PDB entry 1ZHA | X-ray diffraction, 1.74 A resolution | chains A and B

Chain A:
Protein: 2-dehydro-3-deoxyphosphooctonate aldolase
Organism: Aquifex aeolicus
Notes: EC 2.5.1.55
UniProtKB: O66496 (KDSA_AQUAE); residues 1001-1267 here correspond to UniProt positions 1-267 (UniProt number = residue number - 1000)
Sequence (267 residues; row label = number of the first residue in the row):
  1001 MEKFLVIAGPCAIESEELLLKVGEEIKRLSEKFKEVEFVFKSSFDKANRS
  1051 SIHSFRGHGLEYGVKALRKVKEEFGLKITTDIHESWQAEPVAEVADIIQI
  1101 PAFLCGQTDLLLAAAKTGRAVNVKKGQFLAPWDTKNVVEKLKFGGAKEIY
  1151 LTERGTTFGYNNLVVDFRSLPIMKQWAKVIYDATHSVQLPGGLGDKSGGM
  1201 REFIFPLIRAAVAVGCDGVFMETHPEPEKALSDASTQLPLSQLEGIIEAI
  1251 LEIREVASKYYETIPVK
Unresolved in the structure: 1001, 1192-1198, 1265-1267
Sequence notes: engineered mutation Gly-1106 (Arg106 in O66496)

Chain B:
Protein: 2-dehydro-3-deoxyphosphooctonate aldolase
Organism: Aquifex aeolicus
Notes: EC 2.5.1.55
UniProtKB: O66496 (KDSA_AQUAE); residues 2001-2267 here correspond to UniProt positions 1-267 (UniProt number = residue number - 2000)
Sequence (267 residues; each row starts with the number of its first residue):
  2001 MEKFLVIAGPCAIESEELLLKVGEEIKRLSEKFKEVEFVFKSSFDKANRS
  2051 SIHSFRGHGLEYGVKALRKVKEEFGLKITTDIHESWQAEPVAEVADIIQI
  2101 PAFLCGQTDLLLAAAKTGRAVNVKKGQFLAPWDTKNVVEKLKFGGAKEIY
  2151 LTERGTTFGYNNLVVDFRSLPIMKQWAKVIYDATHSVQLPGGLGDKSGGM
  2201 REFIFPLIRAAVAVGCDGVFMETHPEPEKALSDASTQLPLSQLEGIIEAI
  2251 LEIREVASKYYETIPVK
Unresolved in the structure: 2001-2002, 2192-2198, 2265-2267
Sequence notes: engineered mutation Gly-2106 (Arg106 in O66496)

Interface between chain A and chain B:
Residue-residue contacts - 55 pairs, chain A then chain B:
  Ala-1047(A) / Gly-2106(B)
  Ala-1047(A) / Gln-2107(B)
  Ala-1047(A) / Thr-2108(B)  hydrogen bond (backbone-backbone)
  Asn-1048(A) / Gly-2106(B)
  Asn-1048(A) / Gln-2107(B)
  Arg-1049(A) / Lys-2140(B)  hydrogen bond (backbone-side chain)
  Ser-1050(A) / Asn-2136(B)
  Ser-1050(A) / Lys-2140(B)
  Ile-1052(A) / Thr-2108(B)
  Ile-1052(A) / Lys-2140(B)
  Ile-1052(A) / Phe-2143(B)  hydrophobic
  His-1053(A) / Glu-2139(B)  salt bridge
  Arg-1056(A) / Thr-2108(B)
  Arg-1056(A) / Asp-2109(B)  salt bridge
  Glu-1084(A) / Glu-2084(B)
  Glu-1084(A) / Ser-2085(B)  hydrogen bond
  Ser-1085(A) / Glu-2084(B)  hydrogen bond (backbone-side chain)
  Phe-1103(A) / Phe-2103(B)
  Phe-1103(A) / Phe-2128(B)  hydrophobic
  Leu-1104(A) / Leu-2104(B)  hydrophobic
  Leu-1104(A) / Gln-2107(B)
  Gly-1106(A) / Ala-2047(B)
  Gly-1106(A) / Asn-2048(B)
  Gln-1107(A) / Ala-2047(B)
  Gln-1107(A) / Asn-2048(B)
  Gln-1107(A) / Leu-2104(B)
  Thr-1108(A) / Ala-2047(B)  hydrogen bond (backbone-backbone)
  Thr-1108(A) / Ile-2052(B)
  Thr-1108(A) / Arg-2056(B)
  Asp-1109(A) / Arg-2056(B)  salt bridge
  Phe-1128(A) / Phe-2103(B)  hydrophobic
  Phe-1128(A) / Phe-2128(B)  hydrophobic
  Phe-1128(A) / Thr-2157(B)
  Ala-1130(A) / Tyr-2160(B)  hydrophobic
  Ala-1130(A) / Asn-2161(B)
  Pro-1131(A) / Tyr-2160(B)
  Trp-1132(A) / Tyr-2160(B)  hydrophobic
  Trp-1132(A) / Asn-2161(B)
  Asp-1133(A) / Asn-2161(B)
  Asp-1133(A) / Gly-2191(B)
  Asn-1136(A) / Ser-2050(B)
  Glu-1139(A) / His-2053(B)
  Lys-1140(A) / Arg-2049(B)  hydrogen bond (side chain-backbone)
  Lys-1140(A) / Ser-2050(B)
  Lys-1140(A) / Ile-2052(B)
  Phe-1143(A) / Ile-2052(B)  hydrophobic
  Thr-1157(A) / Phe-2128(B)
  Tyr-1160(A) / Ala-2130(B)  hydrophobic
  Tyr-1160(A) / Pro-2131(B)
  Tyr-1160(A) / Trp-2132(B)  hydrophobic
  Tyr-1160(A) / Asp-2166(B)  hydrogen bond
  Asn-1161(A) / Trp-2132(B)
  Asn-1161(A) / Asp-2133(B)
  Asp-1166(A) / Tyr-2160(B)  hydrogen bond
  Gly-1191(A) / Asp-2133(B)
Also at the interface, not in a pair above, chain A (35 interface residues in all): Ser-1051, Leu-1112, Leu-1129, Thr-1156, Arg-1168, Pro-1190
Also at the interface, not in a pair above, chain B (36 interface residues in all): Ser-2051, Leu-2112, Gln-2127, Leu-2129, Thr-2156, Arg-2168, Pro-2190

Overview:
35 residues of chain A face 36 of chain B across their interface, with 8 hydrogen bonds and 3 salt bridges.
Among the polar pairs are His-1053(A)/Glu-2139(B), Arg-1056(A)/Asp-2109(B) and Asp-1109(A)/Arg-2056(B).
Chain A and chain B are both 2-dehydro-3-deoxyphosphooctonate aldolase (Aquifex aeolicus); the structure, A.
aeolicus KDO8PS R106G mutant in complex with PEP and R5P, was determined by X-ray diffraction (same
publication as 1ZJI).
